Entry 5B1L (X-ray diffraction, 2.35 A resolution); this record covers chains C and I of the 10 polymer chains in the assembly.

# Chain C
Name: Histone H2A type 1
Organism: Mus musculus
UniProtKB: P22752 (H2A1_MOUSE); residues 0-129 here correspond to UniProt positions 1-130 (UniProt number = residue number + 1)
Amino-acid sequence (133 residues; row label = number of the first residue in the row; numbers below 1 keep their minus sign (Gly-3 is residue -3)):
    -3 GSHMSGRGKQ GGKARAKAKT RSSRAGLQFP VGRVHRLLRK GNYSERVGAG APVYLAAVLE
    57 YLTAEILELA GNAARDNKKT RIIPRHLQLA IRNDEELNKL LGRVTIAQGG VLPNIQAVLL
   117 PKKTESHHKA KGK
Not modelled in the structure: -3 to 10, 119-129
Differences from the reference sequence: expression tag (-3 to -1)

# Chain I
Molecule: 146-nt DNA strand
Organism: Homo sapiens
Sequence (146 nucleotides; each row starts with the number of its first residue):
     1 ATCAATATCC ACCTGCAGAT TCTACCAAAA GTGTATTTGG AAACTGCTCC ATCAAAAGGC
    61 ATGTTCAGCT GAATTCAGCT GAACATGCCT TTTGATGGAG CAGTTTCCAA ATACACTTTT
   121 GGTAGAATCT GCAGGTGGAT ATTGAT
Not modelled in the structure: 1
Ion coordination: Mn2+ site 1 near DA17 (its only coordinating residue here); Mn2+ site 2 near DG68 (its only coordinating residue here); Mn2+ site 3 near DG121 (its only coordinating residue here); Mn2+ site 4 near DG134 (its only coordinating residue here)

# Interface between chain C and chain I
Residue-residue contacts (20; chain C residue first):
  Arg11(C) - DG31(I)  hydrogen bond to the base
  Arg11(C) - DT32(I)  sugar contact
  Ala12(C) - DG31(I)  sugar contact
  Ala12(C) - DT32(I)  hydrogen bond to the phosphate
  Ala14(C) - DA30(I)  phosphate contact
  Ala14(C) - DG31(I)  phosphate contact
  Lys15(C) - DA30(I)  phosphate contact
  Lys15(C) - DG31(I)  hydrogen bond to the phosphate
  Thr16(C) - DA30(I)  phosphate contact
  Arg17(C) - DA30(I)  salt bridge to the phosphate
  Arg20(C) - DG31(I)  salt bridge to the phosphate
  Gly28(C) - DA29(I)  phosphate contact
  Gly28(C) - DA30(I)  phosphate contact
  Arg29(C) - DA29(I)  phosphate contact
  Arg32(C) - DA29(I)  salt bridge to the phosphate
  Glu41(C) - DT38(I)  phosphate contact
  Arg42(C) - DT36(I)  base contact
  Arg42(C) - DT37(I)  hydrogen bond to the sugar
  Arg42(C) - DT38(I)  sugar contact
  Arg77(C) - DA19(I)  sugar contact
Interface residues without a listed pair, chain C (15 interface residues in all): Lys13, Ser18
Interface residues without a listed pair, chain I (9 interface residues in all): DA28

# In short
15 residues of chain C and 9 residues of chain I are in contact; the contacts include 4 hydrogen bonds and 3
salt bridges. Polar pairs include Arg11(C)-DG31(I), Arg42(C)-DT37(I) and Ala12(C)-DT32(I).
Here chain C is Histone H2A type 1 (Mus musculus) and chain I is a 146-nt DNA strand (Homo sapiens). Entry
5B1L (The mouse nucleosome structure containing H3t) was determined by X-ray diffraction together with 5B1M
from the same study.
